3GXQ - chains A and C of the 4 polymer chains in the assembly; structure by X-ray diffraction, 2.35 A resolution.

[Chain A]
Protein: Putative regulator of transfer genes ArtA
Source organism: Staphylococcus aureus subsp. aureus USA300
Reference sequence: Q2FDC9 (Q2FDC9_STAA3); numbering as in UniProt (aligned over 6-58)
Amino-acid sequence (54 residues; each row starts with the number of its first residue):
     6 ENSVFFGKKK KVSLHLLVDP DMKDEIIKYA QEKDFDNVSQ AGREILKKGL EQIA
Disordered / not traced: 6
Sequence notes: expression tag (59)
Reported in the primary citation:
  - self-association interface (contacts with another copy of this molecule); pairs are residue here / residue on that copy: His20-Ser18 (hydrogen bond), Leu22-Arg48 (hydrogen bond), Val17, Leu19, Leu21, Ile31, Ile32, Tyr34, Ile50, Leu51, Leu55, Ile58
  - binding site for the 10-nt DNA strand (chain C): Lys16, His20, Leu22, Asn42, Ser44, Arg48
  - binding site for the 11-nt DNA strand: Lys16, His20
  - specificity-determining residues: His20

[Chain C]
Molecule: 10-nt DNA strand
Sequence (10 nucleotides; row label = number of the first residue in the row):
     2 ACATGACATG

[Chain A / chain C interface]
Pairs across the interface (11):
  Lys15(A) - DA2(C)  sugar contact
  Lys15(A) - DC3(C)  phosphate contact
  Lys16(A) - DC3(C)  hydrogen bond to the phosphate
  His20(A) - DA7(C)  base contact
  Asp41(A) - DT5(C)  phosphate contact
  Asn42(A) - DA4(C)  hydrogen bond to the phosphate
  Asn42(A) - DT5(C)  phosphate contact
  Val43(A) - DT5(C)  hydrogen bond to the phosphate
  Ser44(A) - DA4(C)  hydrogen bond to the phosphate
  Ser44(A) - DT5(C)  hydrogen bond to the phosphate
  Arg48(A) - DA4(C)  salt bridge to the phosphate
Also at the interface, not in a pair above, chain A (9 interface residues in all): Gln45
Also at the interface, not in a pair above, chain C (6 interface residues in all): DC8

[Summary]
9 residues of chain A face 6 of chain C across their interface; the contacts include 5 hydrogen bonds and 1
salt bridge. Among the polar pairs are Lys16(A)-DC3(C), Asn42(A)-DA4(C) and Val43(A)-DT5(C). The paper reports
a binding site for the 10-nt DNA strand (chain C) at Lys16(A), His20(A) and Leu22(A) among others; a binding
site for the 11-nt DNA strand at Lys16(A) and His20(A).
Here chain A is Putative regulator of transfer genes ArtA (Staphylococcus aureus subsp. aureus USA300) and
chain C is a 10-nt DNA strand. Entry 3GXQ (Structure of ArtA and DNA complex) was determined by X-ray
diffraction.
